2NVX - chains R and A of the 13 polymer chains in the assembly; structure by X-ray diffraction, 3.60 A resolution.

[Chain R]
Molecule: 10-nt RNA strand
Sequence (10 nucleotides; numbered 1 to 10; the number before each row is that of its first residue):
     1 AUCGAGAGGA

[Chain A]
Name: DNA-directed RNA polymerase II largest subunit
Source organism: Saccharomyces cerevisiae
Notes: EC 2.7.7.6
UniProtKB: P04050 (RPB1_YEAST); numbering as in UniProt (aligned over 1-1733)
Amino-acid sequence (1733 residues; each row starts with the number of its first residue):
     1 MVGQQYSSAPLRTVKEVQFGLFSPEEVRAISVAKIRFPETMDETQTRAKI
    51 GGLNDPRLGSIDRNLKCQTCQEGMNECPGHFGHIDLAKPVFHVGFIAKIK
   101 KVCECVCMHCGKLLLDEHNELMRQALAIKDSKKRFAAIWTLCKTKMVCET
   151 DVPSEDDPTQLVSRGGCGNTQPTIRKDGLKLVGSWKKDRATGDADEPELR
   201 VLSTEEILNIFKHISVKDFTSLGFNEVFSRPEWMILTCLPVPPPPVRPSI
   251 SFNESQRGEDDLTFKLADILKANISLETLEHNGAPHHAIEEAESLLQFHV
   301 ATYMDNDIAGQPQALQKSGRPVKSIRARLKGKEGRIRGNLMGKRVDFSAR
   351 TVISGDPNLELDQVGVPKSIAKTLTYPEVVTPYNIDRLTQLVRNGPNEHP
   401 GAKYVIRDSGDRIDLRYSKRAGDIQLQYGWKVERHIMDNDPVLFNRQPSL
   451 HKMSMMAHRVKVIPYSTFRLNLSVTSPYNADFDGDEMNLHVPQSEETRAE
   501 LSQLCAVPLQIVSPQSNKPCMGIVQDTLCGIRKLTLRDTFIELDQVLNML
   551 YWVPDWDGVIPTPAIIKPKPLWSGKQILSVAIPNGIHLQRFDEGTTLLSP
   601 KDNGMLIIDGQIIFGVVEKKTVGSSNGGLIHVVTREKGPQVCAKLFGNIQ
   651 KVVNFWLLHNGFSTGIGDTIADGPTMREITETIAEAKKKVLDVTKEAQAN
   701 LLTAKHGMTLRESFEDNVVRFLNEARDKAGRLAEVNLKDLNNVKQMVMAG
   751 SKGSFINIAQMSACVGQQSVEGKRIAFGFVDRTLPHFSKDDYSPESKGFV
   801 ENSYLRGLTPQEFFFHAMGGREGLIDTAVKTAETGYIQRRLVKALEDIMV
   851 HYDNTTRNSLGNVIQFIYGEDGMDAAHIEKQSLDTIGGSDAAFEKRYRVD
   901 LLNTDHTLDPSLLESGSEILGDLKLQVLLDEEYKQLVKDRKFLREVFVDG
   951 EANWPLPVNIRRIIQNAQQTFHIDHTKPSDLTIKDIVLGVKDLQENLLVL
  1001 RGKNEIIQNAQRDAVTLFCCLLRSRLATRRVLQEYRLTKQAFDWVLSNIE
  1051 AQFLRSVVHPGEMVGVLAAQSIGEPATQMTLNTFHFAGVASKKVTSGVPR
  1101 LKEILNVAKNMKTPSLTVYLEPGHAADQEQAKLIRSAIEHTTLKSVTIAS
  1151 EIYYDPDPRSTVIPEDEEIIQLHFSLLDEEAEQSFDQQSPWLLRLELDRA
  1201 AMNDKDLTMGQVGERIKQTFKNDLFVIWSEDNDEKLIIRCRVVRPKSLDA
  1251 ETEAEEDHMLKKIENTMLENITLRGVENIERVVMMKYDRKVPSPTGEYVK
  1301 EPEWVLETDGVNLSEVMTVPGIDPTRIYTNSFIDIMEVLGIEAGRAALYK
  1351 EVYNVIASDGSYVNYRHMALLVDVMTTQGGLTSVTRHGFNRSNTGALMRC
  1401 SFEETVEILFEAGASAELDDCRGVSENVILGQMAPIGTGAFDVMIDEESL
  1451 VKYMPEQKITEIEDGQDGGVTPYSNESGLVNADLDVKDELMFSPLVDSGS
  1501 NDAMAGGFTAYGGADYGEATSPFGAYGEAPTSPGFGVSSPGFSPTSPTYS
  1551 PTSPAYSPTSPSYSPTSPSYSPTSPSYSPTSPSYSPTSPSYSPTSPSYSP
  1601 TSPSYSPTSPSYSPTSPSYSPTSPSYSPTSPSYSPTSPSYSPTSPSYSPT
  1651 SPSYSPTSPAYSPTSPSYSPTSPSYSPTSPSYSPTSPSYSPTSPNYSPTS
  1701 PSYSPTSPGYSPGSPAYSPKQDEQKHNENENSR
Not modelled in the structure: 1-2, 187-198, 1082-1091, 1177-1186, 1245-1253, 1446-1733
Ion coordination: Zn2+ site 1: Cys67, Cys70, Cys77; Zn2+ site 2 near Cys107 (its only coordinating residue here)
Ligand contacts: deoxyuridine-5'-triphosphate (DUT): Arg446, Asn479, Asp481, Asp483, Asp485, Lys752, Thr831
Curated features (UniProtKB/Swiss-Prot):
  - region: Pro248 to Asp260 (Lid loop), Asn306 to Lys323 (Rudder loop), Pro810 to Glu822 (Bridging helix)
  - binding site (Zn(2+)): Cys67, Cys70, Cys77, His80, Cys107, Cys110, Cys148, Cys167
  - binding site (Mg(2+)): Asp481, Asp483, Asp485
  - modified residue: Thr1471 (Phosphothreonine)
  - cross-link (Glycyl lysine isopeptide (Lys-Gly)): Lys695 (interchain with G-Cter in ubiquitin), Lys1246 (interchain with G-Cter in ubiquitin), Lys1350 (interchain with G-Cter in ubiquitin)
  - natural variant: Ser1653 to Pro1659 (deletion: In strain: A364A)
  - mutagenesis: Lys1246 (K1246R: Impairs ubiquitination during transcription stress)
From the paper describing this entry:
  - catalytic residues: His1085 (proposed by the authors, not directly observed)
  - mutagenesis - R446A: abolished growth

[Chain R / chain A interface]
Contacting residue pairs - 7 pairs, chain R then chain A:
  A1(R) - Ser251(A)  base contact
  A1(R) - Phe252(A)  base contact
  C3(R) - Lys323(A)  sugar contact
  G9(R) - Arg350(A)  base contact
  A10(R) - Arg446(A)  hydrogen bond to the sugar
  A10(R) - Asp483(A)  phosphate contact
  A10(R) - Asp485(A)  hydrogen bond to the sugar
Other interface residues (no listed pair), chain A (9 interface residues in all): Gly484, Glu486

[Overview]
4 residues of chain R face 9 of chain A across their interface; the contacts include 2 hydrogen bonds. Among
the polar pairs are A10(R)-Arg446(A) and A10(R)-Asp485(A). Ligands of chain A: deoxyuridine-5'-triphosphate.
The paper reports the catalytic residue His1085(A); R446A of chain A abolishes growth.
Here chain R is a 10-nt RNA strand and chain A is DNA-directed RNA polymerase II largest subunit
(Saccharomyces cerevisiae). Entry 2NVX (RNA polymerase II elongation complex in 5 mM Mg+2 with 2'-dUTP) was
determined by X-ray diffraction (same publication as 2E2H, 2E2I, 2E2J, 2NVQ, 2NVT, 2NVY, 2NVZ and 2YU9).
